Entry 6Z0O (X-ray diffraction, 2.60 A resolution); this record covers chains A and B of the 4 polymer chains in the assembly.

[Chain A (and B)]
Name: Nucleocapsid
From: Crimean-Congo hemorrhagic fever orthonairovirus
Notes: chain B of this document is another copy of the same molecule, construct and numbering; everything in this record applies to it too
UniProtKB: Q70UR4 (Q70UR4_9VIRU); residues 1-482 here = UniProt positions 1-482
Sequence (482 residues; row label = number of the first residue in the row):
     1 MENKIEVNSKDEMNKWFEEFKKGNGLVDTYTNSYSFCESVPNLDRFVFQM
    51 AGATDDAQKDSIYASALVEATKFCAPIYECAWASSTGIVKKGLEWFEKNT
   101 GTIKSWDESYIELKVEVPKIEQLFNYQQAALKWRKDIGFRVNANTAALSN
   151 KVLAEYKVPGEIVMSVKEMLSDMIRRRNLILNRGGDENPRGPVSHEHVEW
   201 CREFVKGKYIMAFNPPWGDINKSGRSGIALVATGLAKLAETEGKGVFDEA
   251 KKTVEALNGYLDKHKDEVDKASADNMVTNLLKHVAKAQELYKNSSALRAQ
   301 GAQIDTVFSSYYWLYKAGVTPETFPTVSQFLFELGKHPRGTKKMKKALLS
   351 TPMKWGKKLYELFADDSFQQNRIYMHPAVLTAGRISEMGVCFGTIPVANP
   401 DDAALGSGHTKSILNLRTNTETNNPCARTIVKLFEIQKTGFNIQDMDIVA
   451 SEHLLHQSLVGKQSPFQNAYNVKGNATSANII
Disordered / not traced: 183-191
Sequence notes: conflict Ile111 (Thr in Q70UR4), His195 (Arg in Q70UR4), Asp445 (His in Q70UR4)
What the authors report for this chain:
  - specificity-determining residues: Lys336, Asn399, Leu405 (by similarity / conservation)

[Chain A / chain B interface]
Pairs across the interface - 5 pairs, chain A then chain B:
  Lys98(A) - Lys292(B)
  Glu121(A) - Lys104(B)  salt bridge
  Gln128(A) - Thr102(B)
  Asp248(A) - Glu94(B)
  Glu255(A) - Glu322(B)
Also at the interface, not in a pair above, chain A (7 interface residues in all): Lys90, Lys251
Also at the interface, not in a pair above, chain B (7 interface residues in all): Lys98, Lys251

[Summary]
Chain A and chain B each contribute 7 residues to their interface; the contacts include 1 salt bridge. Its one
salt-bridged contact is Glu121(A)-Lys104(B). From the paper: specificity determinants Lys336(A), Asn399(A) and
Leu405(A).
Both chains are Nucleocapsid (Crimean-Congo hemorrhagic fever orthonairovirus). Entry 6Z0O (Structure of
Affimer-NP bound to Crimean-Congo Haemorrhagic Fever Virus Nucleocapsid Protein) was determined by X-ray
diffraction.
